PDB entry 1A1A | X-ray diffraction, 2.00 A resolution | chains B and D of the 4 polymer chains in the assembly

[Chain B]
Molecule: C-src tyrosine kinase
Organism: Homo sapiens
Notes: EC 2.7.1.112; fragment: sh2 domain
UniProt: P12931 (SRC_HUMAN); residues 144-249 here correspond to UniProt positions 143-248 (UniProt number = residue number - 1)
Sequence (107 residues; row label = number of the first residue in the row):
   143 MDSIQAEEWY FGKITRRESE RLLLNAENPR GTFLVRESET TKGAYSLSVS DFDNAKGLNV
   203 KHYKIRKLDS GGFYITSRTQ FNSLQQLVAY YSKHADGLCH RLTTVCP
Disordered / not traced: 143-147
Sequence notes: engineered mutation S188 (Cys187 in P12931)

[Chain D]
Molecule: Ace-formyl phosphotyr-glu-(n, N-dipentyl amine)
Sequence (4 residues; each row starts with the number of its first residue):
   100 XYEX
Modified / non-standard residues: ACE (acetyl group) at position 100; Y101 (ce1-methylene-hydroxy-phosphotyrosine; PTH); DIP (dipentylamine) at position 103

[Chain B / chain D interface]
Contacting residue pairs - 17 pairs, chain B then chain D:
  R158(B) - ACE_100(D)  hydrogen bond (side chain-backbone)
  R158(B) - Y101(D)
  R178(B) - Y101(D)
  S180(B) - Y101(D)
  E181(B) - Y101(D)
  T182(B) - Y101(D)
  S188(B) - Y101(D)
  L189(B) - Y101(D)
  K203(B) - E102(D)
  H204(B) - Y101(D)
  H204(B) - E102(D)  hydrogen bond (backbone-backbone)
  Y205(B) - Y101(D)
  Y205(B) - E102(D)
  Y205(B) - DIP_103(D)
  K206(B) - Y101(D)
  T218(B) - DIP_103(D)
  G239(B) - DIP_103(D)
Also at the interface, not in a pair above, chain B (15 interface residues in all): I217, L240

[Overview]
Chain B and chain D form an interface of 15 and 4 residues respectively; the contacts include 2 hydrogen
bonds. Polar pairs include R158(B)-ACE_100(D) and H204(B)-E102(D).
Here chain B is C-src tyrosine kinase (Homo sapiens) and chain D is Ace-formyl phosphotyr-glu-(n, N-dipentyl
amine). Entry 1A1A (C-src (SH2 domain with C188A mutation) complexed with ace-formyl
phosphotyr-glu-(n,n-dipentyl amine)) was determined by X-ray diffraction (same publication as 1A07, 1A08,
1A09, 1A1B, 1A1C and 1A1E).
